Entry 3HDS (X-ray diffraction, 1.45 A resolution); this record covers chains A and D of the 3 polymer chains in the assembly.

== Chain A (and D) ==
Name: 4-methylmuconolactone methylisomerase
Source organism: Pseudomonas reinekei
Notes: EC 5.4.99.14; chain D of this document is another copy of the same molecule, construct and numbering; everything in this record applies to it too
Reference sequence: C5MR76 (C5MR76_9PSED); residue numbers follow UniProt; this construct covers 1-107
Chain sequence (116 residues; each row starts with the number of its first residue; numbers below 1 keep their minus sign (Pro-8 is residue -8)):
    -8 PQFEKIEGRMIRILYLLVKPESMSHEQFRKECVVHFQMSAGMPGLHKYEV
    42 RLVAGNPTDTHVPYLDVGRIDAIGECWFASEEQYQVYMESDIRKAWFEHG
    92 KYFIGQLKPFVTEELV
Differences from the reference sequence: expression tag (-8 to 0)
Curated features (UniProtKB/Swiss-Prot):
  - active site: His26 (Proton donor/acceptor)
  - binding site (3-methylmuconolactone): His26, Tyr39
  - binding site (4-methylmuconolactone): His26, Tyr39
  - mutagenesis: His26 (H26A: Almost loss of activity), Tyr39 (Y39F: 5-fold decrease in catalytic efficiency), His52 (H52A: 5-fold decrease in catalytic efficiency), Cys67 (C67S: 5-fold decrease in catalytic efficiency)
From the paper describing this entry:
  - binding site for 2-(N-morpholino)-ethanesulfonic acid: His52
  - mutagenesis - H26A, C67S: decreased catalytic activity
  - mutagenesis - H52A: increased catalytic activity
  - mutagenesis - Y39F: decreased catalytic activity on 4-ML
  - mutagenesis - Y39F: unchanged binding to 4-ML
  - mutagenesis - C67S: unchanged catalytic activity on pCMB
  - catalytic residues: His26, Tyr39 (proposed by the authors, not directly observed)

== Chain A / chain D interface ==
Contacting residue pairs (96; chain A residue first):
  Glu-5(A) - Lys38(D)  salt bridge
  Gly-1(A) - Arg42(D)  hydrogen bond (backbone-side chain)
  Arg3(A) - Glu40(D)  salt bridge
  Arg3(A) - Arg42(D)
  Leu5(A) - Ile64(D)  hydrophobic
  Val9(A) - Leu56(D)  hydrophobic
  Arg20(A) - Glu104(D)  salt bridge
  Arg20(A) - Leu106(D)
  Cys23(A) - Leu106(D)  hydrophobic
  Val24(A) - Leu106(D)
  Phe27(A) - Val107(D)  hydrophobic
  Glu40(A) - Arg3(D)  salt bridge
  Glu40(A) - Glu105(D)
  Val41(A) - Leu106(D)
  Arg42(A) - Arg3(D)
  Arg42(A) - Leu5(D)
  Arg42(A) - Glu66(D)  salt bridge
  Arg42(A) - Thr103(D)  hydrogen bond
  Arg42(A) - Glu104(D)
  Arg42(A) - Glu105(D)
  Leu43(A) - Thr103(D)
  Leu43(A) - Glu104(D)  hydrogen bond (backbone-backbone)
  Leu43(A) - Leu106(D)  hydrophobic
  Val44(A) - Phe101(D)  hydrophobic
  Val44(A) - Val102(D)
  Ala45(A) - Val102(D)  hydrogen bond (backbone-backbone)
  Ala45(A) - Glu104(D)
  Gly46(A) - Phe101(D)
  Gly46(A) - Val102(D)  hydrogen bond (backbone-backbone)
  Asn47(A) - Lys99(D)  hydrogen bond
  Pro48(A) - Pro100(D)
  Pro48(A) - Val102(D)
  Thr51(A) - Leu98(D)
  Thr51(A) - Pro100(D)
  His52(A) - Phe88(D)
  His52(A) - Glu89(D)  salt bridge
  His52(A) - Lys92(D)
  Val53(A) - Gly91(D)
  Val53(A) - Lys92(D)
  Val53(A) - Ile95(D)
  Val53(A) - Gly96(D)
  Val53(A) - Gln97(D)
  Val53(A) - Leu98(D)  hydrophobic
  Pro54(A) - Gly96(D)
  Pro54(A) - Gln97(D)
  Pro54(A) - Leu98(D)  hydrogen bond (backbone-backbone)
  Tyr55(A) - Leu98(D)
  Tyr55(A) - Lys99(D)  hydrogen bond
  Leu56(A) - Val9(D)  hydrophobic
  Leu56(A) - Ile61(D)  hydrophobic
  Leu56(A) - Gln97(D)
  Leu56(A) - Leu98(D)  hydrogen bond (backbone-backbone)
  Leu56(A) - Lys99(D)
  Val58(A) - Lys99(D)
  Ile61(A) - Leu56(D)  hydrophobic
  Ile61(A) - Phe101(D)  hydrophobic
  Ile64(A) - Phe101(D)  hydrophobic
  Ile64(A) - Thr103(D)
  Glu66(A) - Arg42(D)  salt bridge
  Phe88(A) - His52(D)
  Lys92(A) - His52(D)
  Lys92(A) - Val53(D)
  Ile95(A) - Val53(D)
  Gly96(A) - Pro54(D)
  Gln97(A) - Pro54(D)
  Gln97(A) - Leu56(D)
  Leu98(A) - Val53(D)  hydrophobic
  Leu98(A) - Pro54(D)  hydrogen bond (backbone-backbone)
  Leu98(A) - Tyr55(D)
  Leu98(A) - Leu56(D)  hydrogen bond (backbone-backbone)
  Lys99(A) - Asn47(D)  hydrogen bond
  Lys99(A) - Tyr55(D)  hydrogen bond
  Lys99(A) - Leu56(D)
  Lys99(A) - Val58(D)
  Pro100(A) - Pro48(D)
  Pro100(A) - Thr51(D)
  Phe101(A) - Val44(D)  hydrophobic
  Phe101(A) - Gly46(D)
  Phe101(A) - Ile61(D)  hydrophobic
  Val102(A) - Val44(D)
  Val102(A) - Ala45(D)  hydrogen bond (backbone-backbone)
  Val102(A) - Gly46(D)  hydrogen bond (backbone-backbone)
  Val102(A) - Pro48(D)  hydrophobic
  Thr103(A) - Arg42(D)  hydrogen bond
  Thr103(A) - Leu43(D)
  Glu104(A) - Arg42(D)
  Glu104(A) - Leu43(D)  hydrogen bond (backbone-backbone)
  Glu104(A) - Ala45(D)
  Glu105(A) - Arg20(D)
  Glu105(A) - Arg42(D)
  Leu106(A) - Arg20(D)
  Leu106(A) - Cys23(D)
  Leu106(A) - Val24(D)  hydrophobic
  Leu106(A) - Val41(D)
  Leu106(A) - Leu43(D)  hydrophobic
  Val107(A) - Val24(D)  hydrophobic
Other interface residues (no listed pair), chain A (45 interface residues in all): Leu7, Gly91
Other interface residues (no listed pair), chain D (45 interface residues in all): Leu7, Phe27

== In short ==
The chain A/chain D interface involves 45 residues from each chain; the contacts include 17 hydrogen bonds and
7 salt bridges. Among the polar pairs are Glu-5(A)-Lys38(D), Arg3(A)-Glu40(D) and Arg20(A)-Glu104(D). The
paper reports catalytic residues His26(A) and Tyr39(A); H26A and C67S of chain A reduce catalytic activity; 4
substitutions were tested in all.
Both chains are 4-methylmuconolactone methylisomerase (Pseudomonas reinekei). Entry 3HDS (Crystal structure of
4-methylmuconolactone methylisomerase in complex with MES) was determined by X-ray diffraction (same
publication as 3HF5 and 3HFK).
